9MXA - chains D and E of the 4 polymer chains in the assembly; structure by X-ray diffraction, 2.59 A resolution.

# Chain D
Molecule: Friend leukemia integration 1 transcription factor
From: Homo sapiens
Notes: fragment: DNA-binding domain (residues 259-399)
UniProtKB: Q01543 (FLI1_HUMAN); residues 259-399 here = UniProt positions 259-399
Amino-acid sequence (145 residues; numbered 255 to 399; the number before each row is that of its first residue):
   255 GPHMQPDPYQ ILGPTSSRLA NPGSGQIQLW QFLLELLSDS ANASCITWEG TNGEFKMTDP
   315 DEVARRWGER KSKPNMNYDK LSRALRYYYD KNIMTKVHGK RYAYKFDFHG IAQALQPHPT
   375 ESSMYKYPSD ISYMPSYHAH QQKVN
Disordered / not traced: 255-267, 275-280, 374-399
Sequence notes: expression tag (255-258)
Curated features (UniProtKB/Swiss-Prot):
  - DNA-binding region: Ile281 to Asp361 (ETS)
  - natural variant: Arg324 (R324W: In BDPLT21), Arg337 (R337Q: In BDPLT21; R337W: In BDPLT21), Tyr343 (Y343C: In BDPLT21), Lys345 (K345E: In BDPLT21)
Reported in the primary citation:
  - binding site for the 15-nt DNA strand: Asp333, Lys345
  - binding site for the 15-nt DNA strand (chain E): Tyr341
  - conformationally variable residues (helix shift, order/disorder transition): Pro268 to Ala274, Asn275 to Gln280, Phe362 to Leu369, Pro371 to Pro373
  - mutagenesis - N329E: decreased binding to the 15-nt DNA strand (chain E)
  - mutagenesis - D333G: increased binding to the 15-nt DNA strand (chain E)
  - mutagenesis - F362A: unchanged binding to the 15-nt DNA strand (chain E) (citing earlier work)
  - self-association interface (contacts with another copy of this molecule); pairs are residue here / residue on that copy: Tyr341-Asp333, Asp344-Asn331, Lys345-Asn331, Gln367-Asn329 (hydrogen bond), Ala368-Asn329, Pro371-Asn329, Pro373-Pro328

# Chain E
Molecule: 15-nt DNA strand
Sequence (15 nucleotides; numbered 1 to 15; the number before each row is that of its first residue):
     1 GACCGGAAGG AAGTG

# Chain D / chain E interface
Pairs across the interface (14):
  Tyr332(D) - DC3(E)  hydrogen bond to the phosphate
  Arg337(D) - DG5(E)  hydrogen bond to the base
  Arg337(D) - DG6(E)  hydrogen bond to the base
  Arg340(D) - DC4(E)  salt bridge to the phosphate
  Arg340(D) - DG5(E)  hydrogen bond to the base
  Tyr341(D) - DA7(E)  hydrogen bond to the base
  Tyr343(D) - DC4(E)  hydrogen bond to the phosphate
  Tyr343(D) - DG5(E)  phosphate contact
  Lys350(D) - DC3(E)  salt bridge to the phosphate
  Lys350(D) - DC4(E)  phosphate contact
  Lys354(D) - DC3(E)  phosphate contact
  Arg355(D) - DC3(E)  phosphate contact
  Tyr356(D) - DA2(E)  hydrogen bond to the phosphate
  Tyr356(D) - DC3(E)  hydrogen bond to the phosphate
Also at the interface, not in a pair above, chain D (12 interface residues in all): His352, Ala357, Tyr358
Also at the interface, not in a pair above, chain E (7 interface residues in all): DA8

# Summary
Chain D and chain E form an interface of 12 and 7 residues respectively, with 8 hydrogen bonds and 2 salt
bridges. Among the polar pairs are Arg337(D)-DG5(E), Arg337(D)-DG6(E) and Arg340(D)-DG5(E). From the paper: a
binding site for the 15-nt DNA strand at Asp333(D) and Lys345(D); N329E of chain D reduces binding to the
15-nt DNA strand (chain E); 3 substitutions were tested in all.
Chain D is Friend leukemia integration 1 transcription factor (Homo sapiens) and chain E is a 15-nt DNA
strand; the structure, Crystal structure of the DNA binding domain of FLI1 (wild-type) in complex with a DNA
containing ..., was determined by X-ray diffraction, deposited together with 9CP6, 9MWY, 9MX8 and 9MX9.
